Entry 7PEL (electron microscopy, 3.34 A resolution); this record covers chains B and E of the 10 polymer chains in the assembly.

[Chain B (and E)]
Protein: Pol protein
From: Simian T-lymphotropic virus 1
Notes: chain E of this document is another copy of the same molecule, construct and numbering; everything in this record applies to it too
UniProt: Q4QY51 (Q4QY51_9STL1); residues 1-297 here correspond to UniProt positions 600-896 (UniProt number = residue number + 599)
Chain sequence (301 residues; row label = number of the first residue in the row; numbers below 1 keep their minus sign (Gly-3 is residue -3)):
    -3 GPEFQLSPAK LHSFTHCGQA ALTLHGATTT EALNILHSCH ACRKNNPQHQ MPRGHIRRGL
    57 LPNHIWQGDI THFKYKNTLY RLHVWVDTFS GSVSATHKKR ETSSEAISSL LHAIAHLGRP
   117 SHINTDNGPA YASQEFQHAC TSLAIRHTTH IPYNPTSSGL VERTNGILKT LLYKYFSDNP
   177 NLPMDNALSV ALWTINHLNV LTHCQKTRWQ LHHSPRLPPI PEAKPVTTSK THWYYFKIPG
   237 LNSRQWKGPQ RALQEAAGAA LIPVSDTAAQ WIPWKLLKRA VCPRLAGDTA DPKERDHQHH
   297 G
Unresolved in the structure: -3 to 2, 281-297
Construct notes: expression tag (-3 to 0)
Bound ions: Zn2+: His8, His12, Cys35, Cys38
What the authors report for this chain:
  - mutagenesis - H209A: increased catalytic activity on in the absence of B56gamma

[How chain B and chain E interact]
Contacting residue pairs (36; chain B residue first):
  Thr11(B) with Tyr171(E), hydrogen bond (backbone-side chain); Trp189(E); Thr190(E); Leu194(E)
  His12(B) with Lys170(E); Tyr171(E); Asp174(E), salt bridge
  Gly14(B) with Asn195(E)
  Ala16(B) with Val196(E), hydrophobic
  Ala17(B) with Leu194(E)
  His21(B) with Leu194(E)
  Ala37(B) with Lys170(E); Ser173(E); Asp174(E)
  Cys38(B) with Lys170(E)
  Asn41(B) with Tyr169(E)
  Asn42(B) with Lys170(E), hydrogen bond
  Tyr169(B) with Asn41(E); Arg240(E), hydrogen bond
  Lys170(B) with His12(E); Ala37(E); Cys38(E); Asn42(E), hydrogen bond
  Tyr171(B) with Thr11(E), hydrogen bond (side chain-backbone); His12(E)
  Ser173(B) with Ala37(E)
  Asp174(B) with His12(E), salt bridge; Ala37(E)
  Trp189(B) with Thr11(E)
  Thr190(B) with Thr11(E)
  Leu194(B) with Thr11(E); Ala17(E); His21(E)
  Asn195(B) with Gly14(E)
  Val196(B) with Ala16(E), hydrophobic
  Arg240(B) with Tyr169(E), hydrogen bond
Also at the interface, not in a pair above, chain B (30 interface residues in all): Ser9, Phe10, Cys13, Leu20, Gln44, Arg159, Thr166, Leu167, Val186
Also at the interface, not in a pair above, chain E (30 interface residues in all): Ser9, Phe10, Cys13, Leu20, Gln44, Arg159, Thr166, Leu167, Val186

[Overview]
The chain B/chain E interface involves 30 residues from each chain, with 6 hydrogen bonds and 2 salt bridges.
Polar contacts include His12(B)-Asp174(E), Thr11(B)-Tyr171(E) and Asn42(B)-Lys170(E). The Zn2+ site is built
by His8(B), His12(B), Cys35(B) and Cys38(B). The paper reports that H209A of chain B increases catalytic
activity on in the absence of B56gamma.
Both chains are Pol protein (Simian T-lymphotropic virus 1). Entry 7PEL (CryoEM structure of simian T-cell
lymphotropic virus intasome in complex with PP2A regulatory subunit B56 gamma) was determined by electron
microscopy together with 6TJU, 6TOQ, 6QBT, 6QBV and 6QBW from the same study.
